PDB entry 4QVM | X-ray diffraction, 2.80 A resolution | chains O and P of the 28 polymer chains in the assembly

Chain O:
Protein: Proteasome subunit alpha type-2
From: Saccharomyces cerevisiae
Notes: EC 3.4.25.1; engineered mutation(s): M45A
UniProt: P23639 (PSA2_YEAST); numbering as in UniProt (aligned over 1-250)
Amino-acid sequence (250 residues; row label = number of the first residue in the row):
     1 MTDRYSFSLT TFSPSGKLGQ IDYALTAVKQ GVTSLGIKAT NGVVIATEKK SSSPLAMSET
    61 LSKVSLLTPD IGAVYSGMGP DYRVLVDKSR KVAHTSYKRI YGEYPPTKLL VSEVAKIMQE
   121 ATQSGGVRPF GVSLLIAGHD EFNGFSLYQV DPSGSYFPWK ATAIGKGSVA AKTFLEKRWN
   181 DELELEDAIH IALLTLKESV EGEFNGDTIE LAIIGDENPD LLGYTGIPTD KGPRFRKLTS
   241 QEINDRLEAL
Swiss-Prot annotation at these positions:
  - cross-link: K108 (Glycyl lysine isopeptide (Lys-Gly) (interchain with G-Cter in ubiquitin))

Chain P:
Protein: Proteasome subunit alpha type-3
From: Saccharomyces cerevisiae
Notes: EC 3.4.25.1
UniProt: P23638 (PSA3_YEAST); residues 0-257 here correspond to UniProt positions 1-258 (UniProt number = residue number + 1)
Amino-acid sequence (258 residues; each row starts with the number of its first residue; numbering starts at 0):
     0 MGSRRYDSRT TIFSPEGRLY QVEYALESIS HAGTAIGIMA SDGIVLAAER KVTSTLLEQD
    60 TSTEKLYKLN DKIAVAVAGL TADAEILINT ARIHAQNYLK TYNEDIPVEI LVRRLSDIKQ
   120 GYTQHGGLRP FGVSFIYAGY DDRYGYQLYT SNPSGNYTGW KAISVGANTS AAQTLLQMDY
   180 KDDMKVDDAI ELALKTLSKT TDSSALTYDR LEFATIRKGA NDGEVYQKIF KPQEIKDILV
   240 KTGITKKDED EEADEDMK
Not modelled in the structure: 0, 245-257
Swiss-Prot annotation at these positions:
  - cross-link (Glycyl lysine isopeptide (Lys-Gly)): K99 (interchain with G-Cter in ubiquitin), K198 (interchain with G-Cter in ubiquitin), K230 (interchain with G-Cter in ubiquitin)

Interface between chain O and chain P:
Residue-residue contacts - 64 pairs, chain O then chain P:
  R4(O) with S2(P), hydrogen bond (backbone-side chain)
  Y5(O) with S2(P); Y5(P)
  S6(O) with G125(P); L127(P)
  F7(O) with S2(P); Y5(P); D6(P); G126(P)
  S8(O) with G126(P), hydrogen bond (backbone-backbone); L127(P); R128(P), hydrogen bond (side chain-backbone)
  T10(O) with R128(P)
  T11(O) with S7(P); T9(P); Q20(P)
  F12(O) with Q20(P); Y23(P); A24(P), hydrophobic; R128(P); P129(P); G131(P)
  S13(O) with Y23(P)
  P14(O) with Y23(P), hydrophobic; E26(P)
  S15(O) with E26(P)
  G16(O) with Y23(P); E26(P); S27(P), hydrogen bond (backbone-side chain)
  K38(O) with E57(P), salt bridge
  S112(O) with E84(P)
  K116(O) with I85(P)
  Q119(O) with A81(P); D82(P), hydrogen bond; I85(P); R128(P)
  T122(O) with R128(P), hydrogen bond (backbone-side chain)
  Q123(O) with Y121(P); L127(P); R128(P), hydrogen bond (side chain-backbone); P129(P); F130(P)
  G125(O) with L127(P)
  S153(O) with A81(P)
  G154(O) with A81(P)
  S155(O) with A81(P)
  Y156(O) with E84(P), hydrogen bond
  F157(O) with L56(P), hydrophobic
  P158(O) with L56(P); E57(P), hydrogen bond (backbone-backbone); T60(P); S61(P)
  W159(O) with S53(P); L55(P); L56(P)
  K160(O) with T54(P), hydrogen bond (side chain-backbone); L55(P), hydrogen bond (backbone-backbone); L56(P); E57(P)
  A161(O) with L55(P)
  L175(O) with L55(P), hydrophobic
  E176(O) with S53(P); T54(P)
  W179(O) with L55(P), hydrophobic
Other interface residues (no listed pair), chain O (35 interface residues in all): L9, L18, S124, Y148
Other interface residues (no listed pair), chain P (32 interface residues in all): H30, L79, T80

In short:
The interface between chain O and chain P involves 35 residues on one side and 32 on the other; the contacts
include 11 hydrogen bonds and 1 salt bridge. Among the polar pairs are K38(O)-E57(P), R4(O)-S2(P) and
S8(O)-R128(P).
Here chain O is Proteasome subunit alpha type-2 and chain P is Proteasome subunit alpha type-3, both from
Saccharomyces cerevisiae. Entry 4QVM (yCP beta5-M45A mutant in complex with bortezomib) was determined by
X-ray diffraction together with 4QUX, 4QUY, 4QV0, 4QV1, 4QV3, 4QV4 and 42 further entries from the same study.
